Entry 8ECC (X-ray diffraction, 2.44 A resolution); this record covers chains C and J of the 6 polymer chains in the assembly.

[Chain C]
Protein: Cyclic GMP-AMP synthase
Source organism: Mus musculus
Notes: EC 2.7.7.86
Reference sequence: Q8C6L5 (CGAS_MOUSE); residues 147-507 here = UniProt positions 147-507
Sequence (364 residues; row label = number of the first residue in the row):
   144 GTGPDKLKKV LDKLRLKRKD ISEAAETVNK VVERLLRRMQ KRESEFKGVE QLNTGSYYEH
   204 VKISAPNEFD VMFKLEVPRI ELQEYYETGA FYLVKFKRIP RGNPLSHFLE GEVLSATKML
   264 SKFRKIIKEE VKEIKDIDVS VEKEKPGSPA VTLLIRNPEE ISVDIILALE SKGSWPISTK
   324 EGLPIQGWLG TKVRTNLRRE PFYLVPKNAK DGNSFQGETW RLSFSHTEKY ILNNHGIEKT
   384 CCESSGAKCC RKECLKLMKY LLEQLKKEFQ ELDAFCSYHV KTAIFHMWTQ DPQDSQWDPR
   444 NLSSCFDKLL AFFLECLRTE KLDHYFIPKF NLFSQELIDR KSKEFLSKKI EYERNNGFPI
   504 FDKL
Not modelled in the structure: 144-148, 240-245, 253-255, 353-358, 507
Differences from the reference sequence: expression tag (144-146)
Bound ions: Mg2+: Glu211, Asp213 (together with VWX); Zn2+: His378, Cys384, Cys385, Cys392
Ligand contacts: VWX ([[(2R,3R,4R,5R)-4-[[(2R,3S,4R,5R)-5-(6-aminopurin-9-yl)-3,4-bis(oxidanyl)oxolan-2-yl]methoxy-oxidanyl-phosphoryl]oxy-3-oxidanyl-5-(6-oxidanylidene-1H-purin-9-yl)oxolan-2-yl]methoxy-oxidanyl-phosphoryl] phosphono hydrogen phosphate): Gly198, Ser199, Lys205, Glu211, Asp213, Met215, Ser291, Pro292, Ala293, Asp307, Ile309, Val348, Lys350, Arg364, Leu365, Ser366, Ser368, Lys402, Cys419, Ser420, Tyr421, Lys424, His467

[Chain J]
Molecule: Palindromic DNA18
Sequence (18 nucleotides; row label = number of the first residue in the row):
     1 ATCTGTACAT GTACAGAT

[Chain C / chain J interface]
Residue-residue contacts - 16 pairs, chain C then chain J:
  Lys151(C) - DT2(J)  phosphate contact
  Arg161(C) - DA7(J)  base contact
  Arg161(C) - DC8(J)  hydrogen bond to the base
  Arg161(C) - DA9(J)  sugar contact
  Ile164(C) - DT10(J)  sugar contact
  Ser165(C) - DA9(J)  hydrogen bond to the phosphate
  Ser165(C) - DT10(J)  hydrogen bond to the phosphate
  Ala168(C) - DT10(J)  phosphate contact
  Ala168(C) - DG11(J)  phosphate contact
  Asn172(C) - DG11(J)  hydrogen bond to the phosphate
  Asn196(C) - DT12(J)  hydrogen bond to the phosphate
  Tyr200(C) - DT10(J)  hydrogen bond to the phosphate
  Tyr200(C) - DG11(J)  hydrogen bond to the phosphate
  Tyr201(C) - DG11(J)  phosphate contact
  Tyr201(C) - DT12(J)  phosphate contact
  Lys372(C) - DT12(J)  salt bridge to the phosphate

[Overview]
10 residues of chain C and 7 residues of chain J are in contact, with 7 hydrogen bonds and 1 salt bridge.
Among the polar pairs are Arg161(C)-DC8(J), Ser165(C)-DA9(J) and Ser165(C)-DT10(J). Bound to chain C: compound
VWX. Glu211(C) and Asp213(C) form the Mg2+ site.
Chain C is Cyclic GMP-AMP synthase (Mus musculus) and chain J is Palindromic DNA18; the structure, Structure
of Ternary Complex of cGAS with dsDNA and Bound 5-pppI(2,5)pA, was determined by X-ray diffraction.
